PDB entry 7RRG | X-ray diffraction, 2.12 A resolution | chains A and B of the 3 polymer chains in the assembly

== Chain A ==
Molecule: HLA class I histocompatibility antigen, A alpha chain
Source organism: Homo sapiens
UniProtKB: P04439 (HLAA_HUMAN); residues 1-274 here correspond to UniProt positions 25-298 (UniProt number = residue number + 24)
Chain sequence (274 residues; each row starts with the number of its first residue):
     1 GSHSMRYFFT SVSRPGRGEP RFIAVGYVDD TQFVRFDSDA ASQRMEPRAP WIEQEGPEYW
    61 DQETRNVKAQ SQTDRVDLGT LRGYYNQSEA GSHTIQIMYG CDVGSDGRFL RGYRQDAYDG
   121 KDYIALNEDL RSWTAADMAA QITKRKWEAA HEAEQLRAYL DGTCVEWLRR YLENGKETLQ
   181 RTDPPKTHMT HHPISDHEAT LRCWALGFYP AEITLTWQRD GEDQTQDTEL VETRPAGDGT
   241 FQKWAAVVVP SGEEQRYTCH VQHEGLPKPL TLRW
Not modelled in the structure: 194, 227
Disulfide bonds: Cys101-Cys164, Cys203-Cys259
Swiss-Prot annotation at these positions:
  - binding site (a peptide antigen): Tyr7, Thr73, Tyr84, Asp116, Thr143, Lys146, Tyr159, Tyr171
  - modified residue: Tyr59 (Sulfotyrosine)
  - glycosylation: Asn86 (N-linked (GlcNAc...) asparagine)

== Chain B ==
Molecule: Beta-2-microglobulin
Source organism: Homo sapiens
UniProtKB: P61769 (B2MG_HUMAN); residues 1-99 here correspond to UniProt positions 21-119 (UniProt number = residue number + 20)
Chain sequence (100 residues; row label = number of the first residue in the row; numbering starts at 0):
     0 MIQRTPKIQV YSRHPAENGK SNFLNCYVSG FHPSDIEVDL LKNGERIEKV EHSDLSFSKD
    60 WSFYLLYYTE FTPTEKDEYA CRVNHVTLSQ PKIVKWDRDM
Construct notes: initiating methionine (0)
Disulfide bonds: Cys25-Cys80
Swiss-Prot annotation at these positions:
  - modified residue: Gln2 (Pyrrolidone carboxylic acid)
  - glycosylation: Ile1 (N-linked (Glc) (glycation) isoleucine), Lys19 (N-linked (Glc) (glycation) lysine), Lys41 (N-linked (Glc) (glycation) lysine), Lys48 (N-linked (Glc) (glycation) lysine), Lys58 (N-linked (Glc) (glycation) lysine), Lys91 (N-linked (Glc) (glycation) lysine), Lys94 (N-linked (Glc) (glycation) lysine)

== Chain A / chain B interface ==
Pairs across the interface (59):
  Phe8(A) with Ser55(B); Phe56(B), hydrophobic
  Phe9(A) with Phe56(B)
  Thr10(A) with Phe56(B); Phe62(B)
  Val12(A) with Ser33(B)
  Ile23(A) with Leu54(B)
  Val25(A) with Asp53(B); Leu54(B); Ser55(B)
  Tyr27(A) with Tyr63(B)
  Gln32(A) with Asp53(B), hydrogen bond
  Arg35(A) with Asp53(B), salt bridge
  Arg48(A) with Asp53(B), salt bridge
  Gln96(A) with His31(B), hydrogen bond; Phe56(B); Trp60(B), hydrogen bond (side chain-backbone); Phe62(B)
  Ile97(A) with Phe56(B)
  Met98(A) with Phe56(B), hydrophobic; Lys58(B); Trp60(B), hydrophobic
  Gln115(A) with Trp60(B)
  Asp116(A) with Trp60(B)
  Ala117(A) with Trp60(B), hydrophobic
  Asp119(A) with His31(B)
  Gly120(A) with Arg3(B), hydrogen bond (backbone-side chain); His31(B); Trp60(B)
  Lys121(A) with Met0(B), hydrogen bond (side chain-backbone); Ile1(B), hydrogen bond (side chain-backbone); Arg3(B)
  Asp122(A) with Trp60(B), hydrogen bond
  His192(A) with Asp98(B)
  Arg202(A) with Asp98(B), hydrogen bond (side chain-backbone); Met99(B)
  Trp204(A) with Asp98(B); Met99(B)
  Val231(A) with Gln8(B)
  Glu232(A) with Gln8(B), hydrogen bond (backbone-side chain); Tyr26(B), hydrogen bond; Ser28(B), hydrogen bond
  Thr233(A) with Tyr26(B)
  Arg234(A) with Gln8(B), hydrogen bond; Tyr10(B); Tyr26(B); Met99(B), hydrogen bond (side chain-backbone)
  Pro235(A) with Tyr10(B), hydrogen bond (backbone-side chain); Asn24(B); Tyr26(B); Leu65(B), hydrophobic
  Ala236(A) with Arg12(B), hydrogen bond (backbone-side chain); Asn24(B), hydrogen bond (backbone-side chain)
  Gly237(A) with Arg12(B), hydrogen bond (backbone-side chain)
  Asp238(A) with His13(B)
  Gln242(A) with Tyr10(B); Ser11(B), hydrogen bond (side chain-backbone); Arg12(B), hydrogen bond (side chain-backbone)
  Trp244(A) with Met99(B), hydrogen bond (side chain-backbone)
Interface residues without a listed pair, chain A (34 interface residues in all): Thr94
Interface residues without a listed pair, chain B (26 interface residues in all): Ser57, Asp59

== Overview ==
34 residues of chain A and 26 residues of chain B are in contact, with 20 hydrogen bonds and 2 salt bridges.
Polar contacts include Arg35(A)-Asp53(B), Arg48(A)-Asp53(B) and Gln32(A)-Asp53(B). Curated annotation
(UniProt) lists 8 peptide antigen-binding residues on chain A.
Chain A is HLA class I histocompatibility antigen, A alpha chain and chain B is Beta-2-microglobulin, both
from Homo sapiens; the structure, Crystal structure of human 0606T1-2 TCR bound to HLA-A*03:01 in complex with
a mutant PIK3CA peptide, was determined by X-ray diffraction together with 7L1B, 7L1C and 7L1D from the same
study.
